8KH5 - chains B and C of the 5 polymer chains in the assembly; structure by electron microscopy, 2.83 A resolution.

# Chain B
Protein: Guanine nucleotide-binding protein G(s) subunit alpha isoforms short
From: Homo sapiens
UniProt: P63092 (GNAS2_HUMAN); the construct has insertions or renumbered stretches relative to UniProt, so the offset changes along the chain: 6-61 = UniProt 6-61; 193-195 = UniProt 62-64; 204-254 = UniProt 204-254; 265-394 = UniProt 265-394
Amino-acid sequence (248 residues; each row starts with the number of its first residue; note: 141 numbers in that range are skipped by the numbering (no residue carries them; nothing is unmodelled there)):
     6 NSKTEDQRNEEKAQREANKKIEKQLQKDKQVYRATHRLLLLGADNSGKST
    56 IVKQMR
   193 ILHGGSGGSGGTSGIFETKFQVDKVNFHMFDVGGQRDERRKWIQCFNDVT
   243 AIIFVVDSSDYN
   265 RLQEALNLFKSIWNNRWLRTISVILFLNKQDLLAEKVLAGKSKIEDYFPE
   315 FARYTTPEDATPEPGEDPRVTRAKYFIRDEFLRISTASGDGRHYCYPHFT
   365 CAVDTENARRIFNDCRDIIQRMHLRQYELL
Unresolved in the structure: 6-11, 193-206
Differences from the reference sequence: engineered mutation Asp49 (Gly in P63092), Asn50 (Glu in P63092), Asp249 (Ala in P63092), Asp252 (Ser in P63092); linker (196-203); conflict Ala372 (Ile in P63092), Ile375 (Val in P63092)

# Chain C
Protein: Guanine nucleotide-binding protein G(I)/G(S)/G(T) subunit beta-1
From: Homo sapiens
UniProt: P62873 (GBB1_HUMAN); residues 2-340 here = UniProt positions 2-340
Amino-acid sequence (357 residues; row label = number of the first residue in the row; numbers below 1 keep their minus sign (His-16 is residue -16)):
   -16 HHHHHHLEVLFQGPGSSGSELDQLRQEAEQLKNQIRDARKACADATLSQI
    34 TNNIDPVGRIQMRTRRTLRGHLAKIYAMHWGTDSRLLVSASQDGKLIIWD
    84 SYTTNKVHAIPLRSSWVMTCAYAPSGNYVACGGLDNICSIYNLKTREGNV
   134 RVSRELAGHTGRLSCCRFLDDNQIVTSSGDTTCALWDIETGQQTTTFTGH
   184 TGDVMSLSLAPDTRLFVSGACDASAKLWDVREGMCRQTFTGHESDINAIC
   234 FFPNGNAFATGSDDATCRLFDLRADQELMTYSHDNIICGITSVSFSKSGR
   284 LLLAGYDDFNCNVWDALKADRAGVLAGHDNRVSCLGVTDDGMAVATGSWD
   334 SFLKIWN
Unresolved in the structure: -16 to 2
Differences from the reference sequence: expression tag (-16 to 1); engineered mutation Arg145 (Tyr in P62873)
Curated features (UniProtKB/Swiss-Prot):
  - modified residue: Ser2 (N-acetylserine), His266 (Phosphohistidine)
  - natural variant: Leu30 (L30F: In MRD42; uncertain significance), Arg52 (R52G: In MRD42), Gly64 (G64V: In MRD42), Asp76 (D76E: In MRD42; D76G: In MRD42), Gly77 (G77S: In MRD42), Lys78 (K78R: In MRD42), Ile80 (I80N: In MRD42; I80T: In MRD42), His91 (H91R: In MRD42; uncertain significance), Ala92 (A92T: In MRD42), Pro94 (P94S: In MRD42), Leu95 (L95P: In MRD42), Arg96 (R96L: In MRD42), 5 further natural variant entries in UniProt

# How chain B and chain C interact
Pairs across the interface - 50 pairs, chain B then chain C:
  Gln19(B) with Asp83(C), hydrogen bond; Thr86(C), hydrogen bond; Asn88(C), hydrogen bond
  Asn23(B) with Asn88(C), hydrogen bond; Lys89(C)
  Ile26(B) with Lys89(C); Ala92(C), hydrophobic
  Leu30(B) with Gly53(C); Ile80(C), hydrophobic
  Asp33(B) with Lys78(C), salt bridge
  Lys34(B) with Leu55(C)
  Tyr37(B) with Ala56(C)
  Phe222(B) with Trp99(C)
  Gly226(B) with Asn119(C); Thr143(C)
  Gln227(B) with Leu117(C); Asn119(C); Gly144(C); Arg145(C)
  Arg228(B) with Gly162(C), hydrogen bond (side chain-backbone); Asp163(C); Thr164(C); Asp186(C), salt bridge
  Glu230(B) with Asp186(C)
  Arg232(B) with Cys204(C); Asp228(C), salt bridge
  Lys233(B) with Arg145(C); Met188(C); Cys204(C); Asp228(C), salt bridge; Asn230(C), hydrogen bond; Asp246(C), salt bridge
  Trp234(B) with Leu117(C), hydrophobic
  Gln236(B) with Tyr59(C), hydrogen bond (backbone-side chain); Arg314(C), hydrogen bond; Trp332(C)
  Cys237(B) with Lys57(C), hydrogen bond (backbone-side chain); Tyr59(C); Gln75(C), hydrogen bond; Trp99(C), hydrophobic
  Phe238(B) with Trp99(C), hydrophobic; Leu117(C), hydrophobic
  Asn239(B) with Lys57(C), hydrogen bond; Trp332(C)
  Asp240(B) with Lys57(C), salt bridge
  Arg280(B) with Cys271(C); Asp290(C), hydrogen bond (side chain-backbone)
  Trp281(B) with Asp290(C); Arg314(C); Trp332(C), hydrophobic
Other interface residues (no listed pair), chain B (26 interface residues in all): Arg42, Phe208, Val224, Val241
Other interface residues (no listed pair), chain C (34 interface residues in all): Asp76, Asp291

# In short
26 residues of chain B face 34 of chain C across their interface, with 12 hydrogen bonds and 6 salt bridges.
Polar pairs include Asp33(B)-Lys78(C), Arg228(B)-Asp186(C) and Arg232(B)-Asp228(C).
Here chain B is Guanine nucleotide-binding protein G(s) subunit alpha isoforms short and chain C is Guanine
nucleotide-binding protein G(I)/G(S)/G(T) subunit beta-1, both from Homo sapiens. Entry 8KH5 (Cryo-EM
structure of the GPR174-Gs complex bound to endogenous lysoPS) was determined by electron microscopy (same
publication as 8KGK and 8KH4).
